PDB entry 1BMF | X-ray diffraction, 2.85 A resolution | chains C and D of the 7 polymer chains in the assembly

Chain C:
Molecule: Bovine mitochondrial F1-atpase
Source organism: Bos taurus
Notes: EC 3.6.1.34
Reference sequence: P19483 (ATPA1_BOVIN); residues 1-510 here correspond to UniProt positions 44-553 (UniProt number = residue number + 43)
Chain sequence (510 residues; numbered 1 to 510; the number before each row is that of its first residue):
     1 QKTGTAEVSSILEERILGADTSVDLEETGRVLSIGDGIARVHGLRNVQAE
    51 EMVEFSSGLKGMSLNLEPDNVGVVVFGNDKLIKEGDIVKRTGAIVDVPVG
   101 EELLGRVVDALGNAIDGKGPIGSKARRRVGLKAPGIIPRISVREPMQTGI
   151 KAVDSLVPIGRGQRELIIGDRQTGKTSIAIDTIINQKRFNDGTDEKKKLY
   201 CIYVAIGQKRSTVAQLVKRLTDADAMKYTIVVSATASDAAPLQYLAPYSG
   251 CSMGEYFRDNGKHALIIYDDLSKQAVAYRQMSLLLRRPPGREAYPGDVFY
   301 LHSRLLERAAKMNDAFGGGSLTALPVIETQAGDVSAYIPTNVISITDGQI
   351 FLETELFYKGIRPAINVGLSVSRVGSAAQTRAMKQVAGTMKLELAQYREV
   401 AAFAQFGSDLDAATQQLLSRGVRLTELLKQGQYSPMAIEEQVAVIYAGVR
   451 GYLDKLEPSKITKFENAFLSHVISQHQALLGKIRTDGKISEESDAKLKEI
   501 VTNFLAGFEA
Disordered / not traced: 1-18
Sequence notes: engineered mutation Gly481 (Ser524 in P19483)
Ion coordination: Mg2+: Thr176 (together with AMP-PNP)
Small-molecule neighbours:
  - ADP (adenosine-5'-diphosphate): Val371, Ser372, Arg373
  - AMP-PNP (ANP; phosphoaminophosphonic acid-adenylate ester): Asp170, Arg171, Gln172, Thr173, Gly174, Lys175, Thr176, Ser177, Glu328, Phe357, Arg362, Pro363, Gln430, Gly431, Gln432
Curated features (UniProtKB/Swiss-Prot):
  - binding site (ATP): Gln172, Gly174, Lys175, Thr176, Ser177, Gln430, Gln432
  - binding site (Mg(2+)): Thr176, Asp269
  - site: Ser370 (Required for activity)
  - modified residue: Gln1 (Pyrrolidone carboxylic acid), Ser10 (Phosphoserine), Ser22 (Phosphoserine), Ser33 (Phosphoserine), Ser63 (Phosphoserine), Lys80 (N6-acetyllysine), Lys83 (N6-acetyllysine), Lys89 (N6-acetyllysine), Thr91 (Phosphothreonine), Lys118 (N6-acetyllysine), Ser123 (Phosphoserine), Lys124 (N6-acetyllysine), Ser141 (Phosphoserine), Arg161 (Omega-N-methylarginine), Lys187 (N6-acetyllysine), Lys196 (N6-acetyllysine), Lys197 (N6-acetyllysine), Lys218 (N6-acetyllysine), Lys262 (N6-acetyllysine), Lys384 (N6-acetyllysine) and 6 more in UniProt
  - glycosylation: Ser33 (O-linked (GlcNAc) serine)

Chain D:
Molecule: Bovine mitochondrial F1-atpase
Source organism: Bos taurus
Notes: EC 3.6.1.34
Reference sequence: P00829 (ATPB_BOVIN); residues -3 to 478 here correspond to UniProt positions 47-528 (UniProt number = residue number + 50)
Chain sequence (482 residues; each row starts with the number of its first residue; numbers below 1 keep their minus sign (Ala-3 is residue -3)):
    -3 AAQASPSPKAGATTGRIVAVIGAVVDVQFDEGLPPILNALEVQGRETRLV
    47 LEVAQHLGESTVRTIAMDGTEGLVRGQKVLDSGAPIRIPVGPETLGRIMN
    97 VIGEPIDERGPIKTKQFAAIHAEAPEFVEMSVEQEILVTGIKVVDLLAPY
   147 AKGGKIGLFGGAGVGKTVLIMELINNVAKAHGGYSVFAGVGERTREGNDL
   197 YHEMIESGVINLKDATSKVALVYGQMNEPPGARARVALTGLTVAEYFRDQ
   247 EGQDVLLFIDNIFRFTQAGSEVSALLGRIPSAVGYQPTLATDMGTMQERI
   297 TTTKKGSITSVQAIYVPADDLTDPAPATTFAHLDATTVLSRAIAELGIYP
   347 AVDPLDSTSRIMDPNIVGSEHYDVARGVQKILQDYKSLQDIIAILGMDEL
   397 SEEDKLTVSRARKIQRFLSQPFQVAEVFTGHLGKLVPLKETIKGFQQILA
   447 GEYDHLPEQAFYMVGPIEEAVAKADKLAEEHS
Disordered / not traced: -3 to 8, 476-478
Ion coordination: Mg2+: Thr163 (together with ADP)
Small-molecule neighbours: ADP (adenosine-5'-diphosphate): Gly157, Ala158, Gly159, Val160, Gly161, Lys162, Thr163, Val164, Tyr345, Pro346, Phe418, Ala421, Phe424, Thr425
Curated features (UniProtKB/Swiss-Prot):
  - binding site (ADP): Gly159, Val160, Gly161, Lys162, Thr163, Val164
  - binding site (ATP): Gly159, Gly161, Lys162, Thr163, Val164, Arg189
  - binding site (phosphate): Gly159, Val160, Gly161, Lys162, Thr163
  - binding site (Mg(2+)): Thr163, Glu188
  - modified residue: Lys74 (N6-acetyllysine), Lys111 (N6-acetyllysine), Lys148 (N6-acetyllysine), Lys209 (N6-acetyllysine), Lys214 (N6-acetyllysine), Thr262 (Phosphothreonine), Ser365 (Phosphoserine), Lys376 (N6-acetyllysine), Ser383 (Phosphoserine), Lys430 (N6-acetyllysine), Lys435 (N6-acetyllysine), Lys472 (N6-acetyllysine)
  - glycosylation: Ser56 (O-linked (GlcNAc) serine)

Interface between chain C and chain D:
Residue-residue contacts (127; chain C residue first):
  Gly43(C) with Arg71(D), hydrogen bond (backbone-side chain)
  Leu44(C) with Arg71(D), hydrogen bond (backbone-side chain)
  Arg45(C) with Val70(D); Arg71(D)
  Asn46(C) with Val70(D)
  Val47(C) with Leu69(D); Val70(D); Arg71(D)
  Gln48(C) with Gly68(D); Leu69(D)
  Ala49(C) with Thr66(D); Glu67(D); Gly68(D), hydrogen bond (backbone-backbone); Leu69(D), hydrogen bond (backbone-backbone)
  Glu50(C) with Glu67(D)
  Leu64(C) with Val16(D)
  Asn65(C) with Val16(D); Ile17(D)
  Leu66(C) with Ala15(D); Val16(D), hydrogen bond (backbone-backbone); Leu69(D); Arg71(D)
  Glu67(C) with Ile17(D); Arg71(D), hydrogen bond (backbone-side chain)
  Pro68(C) with Val14(D); Ala15(D); Arg71(D)
  Asn70(C) with Arg71(D)
  Val71(C) with Arg71(D)
  Ile94(C) with Gly68(D)
  Lys132(C) with Asp64(D), salt bridge; Asn223(D); Glu224(D), salt bridge
  Ala133(C) with Asn223(D)
  Pro134(C) with Thr190(D)
  Gly135(C) with Thr190(D)
  Ile136(C) with Asn194(D); Tyr219(D), hydrophobic
  Ile137(C) with Ile102(D); Asp103(D); Tyr197(D), hydrophobic
  Arg139(C) with Thr190(D); Arg191(D); Asn194(D), hydrogen bond (backbone-side chain)
  Ile140(C) with Asn194(D)
  Ser141(C) with Asn194(D); Asp195(D), hydrogen bond
  Arg164(C) with Arg189(D)
  Arg287(C) with Ile17(D)
  Pro288(C) with Ala270(D), hydrophobic
  Arg291(C) with Val279(D); Tyr281(D); Asp319(D), salt bridge
  Gly296(C) with Glu267(D)
  Asp297(C) with Glu267(D)
  Phe299(C) with Met222(D), hydrophobic; Arg229(D); Arg260(D); Gln263(D); Glu267(D)
  Tyr300(C) with Glu224(D); Pro225(D); Pro226(D); Arg229(D); Glu267(D), hydrogen bond (backbone-side chain)
  Ser303(C) with Met222(D), hydrogen bond (side chain-backbone)
  Arg304(C) with Met222(D)
  Glu307(C) with Arg189(D); Thr190(D), hydrogen bond; Met222(D); Asn223(D)
  Ser335(C) with Ala314(D); Asp315(D), hydrogen bond
  Thr340(C) with Ala158(D); Tyr311(D), hydrogen bond (backbone-side chain); Ala314(D), hydrogen bond (side chain-backbone)
  Asn341(C) with Tyr311(D)
  Ile343(C) with Ala158(D), hydrophobic; Arg189(D)
  Ser344(C) with Ala158(D); Arg189(D), hydrogen bond (backbone-side chain); Met222(D); Arg260(D), hydrogen bond; Tyr311(D)
  Ile345(C) with Arg189(D), hydrogen bond (backbone-side chain); Met222(D), hydrophobic
  Thr346(C) with Arg189(D), hydrogen bond (backbone-side chain)
  Asp347(C) with Arg189(D), salt bridge; Arg191(D), salt bridge
  Gly368(C) with Glu341(D)
  Leu369(C) with Arg337(D); Glu341(D)
  Ser372(C) with Phe424(D)
  Arg373(C) with Gly159(D); Arg189(D); Arg191(D); Phe424(D)
  Val374(C) with Val423(D); Phe424(D)
  Gly375(C) with Val423(D); Phe424(D)
  Ser376(C) with Val423(D), hydrogen bond (backbone-backbone)
  Ala377(C) with Val423(D)
  Gly388(C) with Thr425(D); Gly426(D)
  Thr389(C) with Thr425(D); Gly426(D); His427(D)
  Leu392(C) with Tyr345(D), hydrophobic; Thr425(D); Tyr458(D), hydrogen bond (backbone-side chain)
  Ala395(C) with Leu342(D); Gly343(D)
  Gln396(C) with Leu342(D), hydrogen bond (side chain-backbone); Arg412(D), hydrogen bond; Gln455(D), hydrogen bond; Tyr458(D)
  Glu399(C) with Leu342(D); Arg408(D), salt bridge; Arg412(D), salt bridge
  Val400(C) with Arg408(D)
  Phe403(C) with Ile388(D), hydrophobic; Val404(D), hydrophobic; Arg408(D)
  Phe406(C) with Ile388(D)
  Ala413(C) with Pro453(D), hydrophobic
  Leu417(C) with Gln455(D)
Also at the interface, not in a pair above, chain C (68 interface residues in all): Val142, Tyr337, Val371, Ser408, Asp411
Also at the interface, not in a pair above, chain D (72 interface residues in all): Ile94, Glu104, Gly187, Glu188, Gly193, His198, Gln221, Leu271, Gly280, Pro313, Ile344, Tyr381, Ala389, Gly392, Met393, Glu454, Met459

In short:
Chain C and chain D form an interface of 68 and 72 residues respectively, with 23 hydrogen bonds and 7 salt
bridges. Polar pairs include Lys132(C)-Asp64(D), Lys132(C)-Glu224(D) and Arg291(C)-Asp319(D). ADP is bound
between chain C and chain D. Ligands of chain C: AMP-PNP.
Here chain C is Bovine mitochondrial F1-atpase and chain D is Bovine mitochondrial F1-atpase, both from Bos
taurus. Entry 1BMF (Bovine mitochondrial F1-atpase) was determined by X-ray diffraction.
